Entry 5W57 (X-ray diffraction, 2.30 A resolution); this record covers chain A.

# Chain A
Protein: Periplasmic solute binding protein
Organism: Paracoccus denitrificans (strain Pd 1222)
UniProtKB: A1B2F3 (A1B2F3_PARDP); residues 24-309 here = UniProt positions 24-309
Chain sequence (286 residues; numbered 24 to 309; the number before each row is that of its first residue):
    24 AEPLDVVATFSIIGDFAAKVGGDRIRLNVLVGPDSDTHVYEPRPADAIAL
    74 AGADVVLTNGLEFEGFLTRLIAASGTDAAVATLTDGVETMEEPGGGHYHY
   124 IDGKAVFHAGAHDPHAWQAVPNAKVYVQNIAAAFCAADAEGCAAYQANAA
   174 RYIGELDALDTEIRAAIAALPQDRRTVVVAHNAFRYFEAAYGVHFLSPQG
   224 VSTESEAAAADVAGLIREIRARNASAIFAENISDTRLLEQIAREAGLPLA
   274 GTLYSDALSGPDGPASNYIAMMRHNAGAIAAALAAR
Not modelled in the structure: 24, 309
Cystine bridges: Cys158-Cys165
Bound ions: Zn2+: His61, His138, His204, Asp279
Swiss-Prot annotation at these positions:
  - region: Gly117 to Ala132 (D-loop), Gln222 to Glu229 (Z-loop)
  - binding site (Zn(2+)): His61, His138, His204, Asp279

# Summary
The Zn2+ site is built by His61, His138, His204 and Asp279. UniProt lists 4 Zn2+-binding residues.
Chain A is Periplasmic solute binding protein (Paracoccus denitrificans (strain Pd 1222)); the structure,
Structure of Holo AztC, was determined by X-ray diffraction together with 5W56 and 5KZJ from the same study.
